7QZL - chains D and A; structure by X-ray diffraction, 1.50 A resolution.

Chain D (and A):
Name: Amine Dehydrogenase
From: Cystobacter fuscus
Notes: chain A of this document is another copy of the same molecule, construct and numbering; everything in this record applies to it too
UniProtKB: S9Q235 (S9Q235_9DELT); residues 2-342 here = UniProt positions 2-342
Chain sequence (346 residues; each row starts with the number of its first residue; numbers below 1 keep their minus sign (Val-3 is residue -3)):
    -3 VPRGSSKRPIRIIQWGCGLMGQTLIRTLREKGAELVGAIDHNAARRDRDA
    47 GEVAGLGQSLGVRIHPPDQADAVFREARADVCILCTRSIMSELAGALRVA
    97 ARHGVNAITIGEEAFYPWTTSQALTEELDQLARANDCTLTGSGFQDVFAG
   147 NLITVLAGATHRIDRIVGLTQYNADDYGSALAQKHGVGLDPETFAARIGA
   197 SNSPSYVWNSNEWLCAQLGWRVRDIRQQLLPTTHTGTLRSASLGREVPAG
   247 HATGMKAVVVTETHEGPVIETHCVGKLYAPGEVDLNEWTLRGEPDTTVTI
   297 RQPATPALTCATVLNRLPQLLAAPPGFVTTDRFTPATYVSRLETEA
Not modelled in the structure: -3 to 1
Sequence notes: expression tag (-3 to 1); engineered mutation Ala145 (Trp in S9Q235)
Small-molecule neighbours:
  - amylamine (AML): Glu108, Phe140, Gln141, Ala145, Thr166, Tyr168, Tyr173, Leu177, Tyr202, Val203, Cys269, Thr301
  - NADP (NAP; NADP nicotinamide-adenine-dinucleotide phosphate): Trp11, Gly12, Cys13, Gly14, Leu15, Met16, Gly17, Ile35, Asp36, His37, Asn38, Arg41, Pro63, Cys81, Thr82, Arg83, Ser84, Ile106, Glu108, Ser138, Gly139, Phe140, Gln141, Tyr173, Gly174, Ser175, Ala176, Leu177, Tyr202, Thr305

Chain D / chain A interface:
Contacting residue pairs - 78 pairs, chain D then chain A:
  Thr23(D) with His157(A)
  Glu26(D) with His157(A), salt bridge
  Lys27(D) with Thr156(A); His157(A), hydrogen bond (side chain-backbone)
  Val143(D) with Val151(A)
  Phe144(D) with Leu152(A), hydrophobic; Ala155(A), hydrophobic
  Asn147(D) with Val151(A)
  Leu148(D) with Leu148(A), hydrophobic; Val151(A)
  Val151(D) with Val143(A); Asn147(A); Val151(A), hydrophobic
  Leu152(D) with Phe144(A), hydrophobic
  Ala153(D) with Asn311(A); Tyr334(A)
  Gly154(D) with Thr308(A); Asn311(A), hydrogen bond (backbone-side chain); Ala332(A); Thr333(A); Tyr334(A)
  Ala155(D) with Phe144(A), hydrophobic; Leu304(A); Ala307(A); Thr308(A)
  Thr156(D) with Lys27(A); Ala307(A); Asn311(A), hydrogen bond (backbone-side chain); Tyr334(A)
  His157(D) with Thr23(A); Glu26(A), salt bridge; Lys27(A), hydrogen bond (backbone-side chain); Ala307(A); Tyr334(A)
  Arg158(D) with Tyr334(A)
  Ile159(D) with Tyr334(A), hydrogen bond (backbone-side chain)
  Glu289(D) with Ala303(A)
  Pro290(D) with Ala300(A), hydrophobic; Ala303(A), hydrophobic; Leu304(A), hydrophobic
  Thr292(D) with Leu304(A)
  Thr293(D) with Thr295(A); Ile296(A); Arg297(A), hydrogen bond (backbone-backbone)
  Val294(D) with Val294(A), hydrophobic; Thr295(A); Ile296(A), hydrophobic
  Thr295(D) with Thr293(A); Val294(A); Thr295(A), hydrogen bond (backbone-backbone)
  Ile296(D) with Thr292(A); Thr293(A); Val294(A), hydrophobic
  Arg297(D) with Thr293(A), hydrogen bond (backbone-backbone)
  Ala300(D) with Pro290(A), hydrophobic
  Ala303(D) with Glu289(A); Pro290(A), hydrophobic
  Leu304(D) with Ala155(A); Pro290(A), hydrophobic; Thr292(A)
  Ala307(D) with Ala155(A); Thr156(A); His157(A)
  Thr308(D) with Gly154(A); Ala155(A)
  Asn311(D) with Ala153(A); Gly154(A), hydrogen bond (side chain-backbone); Thr156(A), hydrogen bond (side chain-backbone)
  Thr330(D) with Thr330(A)
  Pro331(D) with Pro331(A)
  Ala332(D) with Gly154(A)
  Thr333(D) with Gly154(A)
  Tyr334(D) with Ala153(A); Gly154(A); Thr156(A); His157(A); Arg158(A); Ile159(A), hydrogen bond (side chain-backbone)
Other interface residues (no listed pair), chain D (38 interface residues in all): Thr150, Leu214, Trp216
Other interface residues (no listed pair), chain A (39 interface residues in all): Thr150, Leu214, Trp216, Leu310

Overview:
38 residues of chain D face 39 of chain A across their interface; the contacts include 11 hydrogen bonds and 2
salt bridges. Polar pairs include Glu26(D)-His157(A), Lys27(D)-His157(A) and Gly154(D)-Asn311(A). Chain D
binds NADP and amylamine.
Chain D and chain A are both Amine Dehydrogenase (Cystobacter fuscus); the structure, Amine Dehydrogenase from
Cystobacter fuscus (CfusAmDH) W145A mutant with NADP+ and pentylamine, was determined by X-ray diffraction,
deposited together with 7QZN.
